PDB entry 7TEB | electron microscopy, 4.23 A resolution (low resolution: residue-level contacts below are approximate; hydrogen-bond / salt-bridge calls are withheld) | chains B and M of the 8 polymer chains in the assembly

Chain B:
Molecule: Glutamate receptor ionotropic, NMDA 2B
Source organism: Rattus norvegicus
Reference sequence: Q00960 (NMDE2_RAT); residues 27-852 here = UniProt positions 27-852
Amino-acid sequence (883 residues; each row starts with the number of its first residue; numbers below 1 keep their minus sign (Met-30 is residue -30)):
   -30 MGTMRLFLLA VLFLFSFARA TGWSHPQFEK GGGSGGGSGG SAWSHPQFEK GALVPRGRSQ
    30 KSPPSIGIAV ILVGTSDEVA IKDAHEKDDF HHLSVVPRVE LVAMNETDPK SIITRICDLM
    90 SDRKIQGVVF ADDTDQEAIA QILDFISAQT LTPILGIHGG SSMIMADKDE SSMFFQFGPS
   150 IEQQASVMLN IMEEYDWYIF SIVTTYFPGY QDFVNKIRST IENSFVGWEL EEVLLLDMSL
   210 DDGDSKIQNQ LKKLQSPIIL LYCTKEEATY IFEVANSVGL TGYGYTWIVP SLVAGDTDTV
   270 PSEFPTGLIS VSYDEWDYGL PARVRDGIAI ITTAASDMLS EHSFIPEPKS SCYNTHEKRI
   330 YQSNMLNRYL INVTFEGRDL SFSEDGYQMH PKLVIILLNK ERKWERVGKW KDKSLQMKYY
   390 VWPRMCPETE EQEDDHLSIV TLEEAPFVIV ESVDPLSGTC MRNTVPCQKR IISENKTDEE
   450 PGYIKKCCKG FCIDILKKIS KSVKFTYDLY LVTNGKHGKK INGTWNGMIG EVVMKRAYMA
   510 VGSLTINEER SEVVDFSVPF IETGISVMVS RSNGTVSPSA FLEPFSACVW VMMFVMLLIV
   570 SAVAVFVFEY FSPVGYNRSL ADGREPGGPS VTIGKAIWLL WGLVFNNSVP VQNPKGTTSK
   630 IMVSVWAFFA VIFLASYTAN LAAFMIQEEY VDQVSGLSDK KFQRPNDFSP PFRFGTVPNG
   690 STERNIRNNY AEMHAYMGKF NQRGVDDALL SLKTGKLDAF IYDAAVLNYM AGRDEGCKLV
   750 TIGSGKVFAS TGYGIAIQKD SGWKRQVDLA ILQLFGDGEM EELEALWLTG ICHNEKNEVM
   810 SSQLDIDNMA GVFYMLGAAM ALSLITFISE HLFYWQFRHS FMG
Disordered / not traced: -30 to 33, 395-402, 580-599, 846-852
Disulfides: Cys86-Cys321, Cys429-Cys456, Cys436-Cys457, Cys746-Cys801
Construct notes: expression tag (-30 to 26); conflict Asp348 (Asn in Q00960), Cys557 (Asp in Q00960), Ser588 (Cys in Q00960), Val600 (Phe in Q00960), Ser838 (Cys in Q00960), Ser849 (Cys in Q00960)
UniProt features mapped onto this chain:
  - region: Lys604 to Pro623 (Pore-forming)
  - binding site (Zn(2+)): His127, Glu284
  - binding site (L-glutamate): Thr514, Arg519, Ser690, Thr691, Asp732
  - site: Asn615 (Functional determinant of NMDA receptors)
  - glycosylation (N-linked (GlcNAc...) asparagine): Asn74, Asn341, Asn444, Asn491, Asn542, Asn688
  - mutagenesis: His60 (H60A: Normal zinc binding), His127 (H127A: Reduced zinc binding), Asp283 (D283A: Slightly reduced zinc binding), Glu284 (E284A: Reduced zinc binding), His311 (H311A: Normal zinc binding), His359 (H359A: Normal zinc binding)
What the authors report for this chain:
  - allosteric site: Tyr282 (from molecular simulation)

Chain M:
Molecule: Fab2 heavy chain
Source organism: Mus musculus
Amino-acid sequence (223 residues; each row starts with the number of its first residue; note: 1 number in that range is skipped by the numbering (no residue carries it; nothing is unmodelled there)):
     1 DVKLQESGGG LVQPGGSLKL SCAASGFTFS SYTMSWVRQT PEKRLEWVAY ISNGGGGTYY
    61 PDTVKGRFTI SRDNAKNTLY LQMNSLK
    89 EDTAMYYCAR PSRGGSSYWY FDVWGAGTTV TVSSAKTTPP SVYPLAPGSA AQTNSMVTLG
   149 CLVKGYFPEP VTVTWNSGSL SSGVHTFPAV LQSDLYTLSS SVTVPSSTWP SETVTCNVAH
   209 PASSTKVDKK IVPRDC
Disordered / not traced: 1, 26-27, 121-224
Disulfides: Cys22-Cys96

Interface between chain B and chain M:
Pairs across the interface (19):
  Glu55(B) with Ser31(M); Asn53(M); Gly102(M); Gly103(M)
  Lys56(B) with Ser31(M); Asn53(M)
  Asp57(B) with Ser104(M)
  Asp58(B) with Ser52(M); Gly54(M); Gly56(M); Ser104(M)
  His60(B) with Ser52(M); Gly57(M); Ser104(M); Tyr106(M)
  Val65(B) with Ser104(M); Ser105(M)
  Pro66(B) with Ser105(M)
  Arg67(B) with Trp107(M)
Interface residues without a listed pair, chain B (10 interface residues in all): Phe59, Val68
Interface residues without a listed pair, chain M (15 interface residues in all): Gly55, Tyr59, Arg101

Overview:
10 residues of chain B face 15 of chain M across their interface. From UniProt: Zn2+-binding residues
His127(B) and Glu284(B), 5 L-glutamate-binding residues and 6 mutagenesis sites on chain B. From the paper: an
allosteric site at Tyr282(B).
Here chain B is Glutamate receptor ionotropic, NMDA 2B (Rattus norvegicus) and chain M is Fab2 heavy chain
(Mus musculus). Entry 7TEB (Cryo-EM structure of GluN1b-2B NMDAR complexed to Fab2 non-active1-like) was
determined by electron microscopy, deposited together with 7TE4, 7TE9 and 7TEE.
